1QOT - chains A and C of the 4 polymer chains in the assembly; structure by X-ray diffraction, 3.00 A resolution.

# Chain A (and C)
Name: Chitin binding lectin, uea-II
Organism: Ulex europaeus
Notes: chain C of this document is another copy of the same molecule, construct and numbering; everything in this record applies to it too
Amino-acid sequence (242 residues; row label = number of the first residue in the row):
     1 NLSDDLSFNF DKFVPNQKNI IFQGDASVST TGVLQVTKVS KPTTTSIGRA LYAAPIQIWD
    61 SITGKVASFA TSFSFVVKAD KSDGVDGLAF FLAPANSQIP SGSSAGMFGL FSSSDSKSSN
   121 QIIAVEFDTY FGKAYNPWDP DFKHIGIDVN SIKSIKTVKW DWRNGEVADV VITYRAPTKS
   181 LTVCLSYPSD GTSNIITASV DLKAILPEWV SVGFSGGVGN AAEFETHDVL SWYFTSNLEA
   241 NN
Unresolved in the structure: 1-2, 41-42, 240-242 (chain C: 1-2, 240-242)
Covalently attached groups: N-acetylglucosamine (NAG) linked to Ser112
Sequence notes: conflict Asp25 (Ala in AF190633), Ile62 (Thr in AF190633), Gly106 (Ser in AF190633), Ser112 (Asn in AF190633), Gly191 (Glu in AF190633), Val229 (Ile in AF190633)
Bound ions: Mn2+: Glu126, Asp128, Asp139, His144; Ca2+: Asp128, Tyr130, Asn136, Asp139

# Chain A / chain C interface
Pairs across the interface - 31 pairs, chain A then chain C:
  Ser72(A) - Arg175(C)
  Lys156(A) - Gly191(C)  hydrogen bond (side chain-backbone)
  Asp169(A) - Arg175(C)  salt bridge
  Val171(A) - Arg175(C)
  Arg175(A) - Ser72(C)  hydrogen bond
  Arg175(A) - Asp169(C)  salt bridge
  Arg175(A) - Val171(C)
  Thr178(A) - Pro188(C)
  Ser180(A) - Pro188(C)
  Thr182(A) - Ser186(C)  hydrogen bond
  Cys184(A) - Cys184(C)  disulfide
  Cys184(A) - Ile195(C)  hydrophobic
  Leu185(A) - Ile195(C)
  Ser186(A) - Thr182(C)  hydrogen bond
  Ser186(A) - Thr197(C)
  Pro188(A) - Thr178(C)
  Pro188(A) - Ser180(C)
  Gly191(A) - Lys156(C)
  Gly191(A) - Thr197(C)
  Ser193(A) - Ile195(C)
  Ser193(A) - Thr197(C)  hydrogen bond
  Asn194(A) - Ile195(C)
  Ile195(A) - Cys184(C)  hydrophobic
  Ile195(A) - Leu185(C)
  Ile195(A) - Ser193(C)
  Ile195(A) - Asn194(C)
  Ile195(A) - Ile195(C)  hydrophobic
  Ile196(A) - Ser193(C)
  Thr197(A) - Ser186(C)
  Thr197(A) - Gly191(C)
  Thr197(A) - Ser193(C)  hydrogen bond
Interface residues without a listed pair, chain A (19 interface residues in all): Ser199
Interface residues without a listed pair, chain C (20 interface residues in all): Tyr187, Asp190, Ile196
Disulfides between the chains: Cys184(A)-Cys184(C)

# Summary
Chain A and chain C form an interface of 19 and 20 residues respectively, with 1 disulfide bond, 6 hydrogen
bonds and 2 salt bridges. Among the polar pairs are Asp169(A)-Arg175(C), Lys156(A)-Gly191(C) and
Arg175(A)-Ser72(C). N-acetylglucosamine is covalently linked to Ser112(A).
Chain A and chain C are both Chitin binding lectin, uea-II (Ulex europaeus); the structure, lectin UEA-II
complexed with fucosyllactose and fucosylgalactose, was determined by X-ray diffraction together with 1DZQ,
1QOS, 1QNW and 1QOO from the same study.
